Entry 6RAW (electron microscopy, 3.70 A resolution); this record covers chains 3 and 7 of the 13 polymer chains in the assembly.

# Chain 3
Name: DNA replication licensing factor Mcm3
From: Drosophila melanogaster
Notes: EC 3.6.4.12
UniProtKB: Q9XYU1 (MCM3_DROME); residues 1-819 here = UniProt positions 1-819
Sequence (819 residues; row label = number of the first residue in the row):
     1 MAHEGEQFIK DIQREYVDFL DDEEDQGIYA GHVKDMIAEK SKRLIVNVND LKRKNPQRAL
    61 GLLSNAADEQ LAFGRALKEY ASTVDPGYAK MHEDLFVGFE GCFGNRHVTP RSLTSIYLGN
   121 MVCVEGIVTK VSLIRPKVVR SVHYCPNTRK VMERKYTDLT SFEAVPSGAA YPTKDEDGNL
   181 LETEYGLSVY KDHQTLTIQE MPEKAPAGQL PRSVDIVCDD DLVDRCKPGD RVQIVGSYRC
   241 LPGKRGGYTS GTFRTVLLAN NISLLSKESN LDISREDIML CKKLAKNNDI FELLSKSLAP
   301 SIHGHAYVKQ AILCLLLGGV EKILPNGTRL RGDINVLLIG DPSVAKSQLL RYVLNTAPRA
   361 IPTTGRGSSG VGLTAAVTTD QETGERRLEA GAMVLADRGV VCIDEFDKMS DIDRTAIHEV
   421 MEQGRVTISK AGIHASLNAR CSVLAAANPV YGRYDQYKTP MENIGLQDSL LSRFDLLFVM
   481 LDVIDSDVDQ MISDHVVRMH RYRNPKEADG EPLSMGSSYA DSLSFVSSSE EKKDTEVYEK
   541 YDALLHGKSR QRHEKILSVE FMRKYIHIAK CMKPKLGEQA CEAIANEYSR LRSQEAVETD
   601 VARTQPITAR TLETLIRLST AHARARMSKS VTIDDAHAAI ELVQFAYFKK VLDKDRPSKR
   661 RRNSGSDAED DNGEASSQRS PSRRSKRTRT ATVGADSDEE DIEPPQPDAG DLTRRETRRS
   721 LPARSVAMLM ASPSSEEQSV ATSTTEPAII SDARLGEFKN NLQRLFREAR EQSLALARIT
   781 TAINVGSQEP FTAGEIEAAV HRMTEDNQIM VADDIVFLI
Unresolved in the structure: 1-3, 102-103, 167-170, 247-249, 303, 306-307, 339, 344, 501-542, 645-819
Residues lining bound ligands:
  - ADP (adenosine-5'-diphosphate): Glu422, Arg473, Ala609, Arg610
  - ATP (adenosine-5'-triphosphate): Ser301, Ile302, His305, Pro342, Ser343, Ala345, Lys346, Ser347, Gln348, Asp404, Glu405, Ala447, Asn448
UniProt features mapped onto this chain:
  - motif: Ser472 to Asp475 (Arginine finger)
  - binding site (ADP): Gln348, Leu388, Glu389, Ala390, Ala392
  - modified residue: Ser522 (Phosphoserine), Tyr538 (Phosphotyrosine), Ser664 (Phosphoserine), Ser666 (Phosphoserine), Ser680 (Phosphoserine), Ser682 (Phosphoserine), Thr690 (Phosphothreonine), Thr692 (Phosphothreonine), Ser697 (Phosphoserine), Ser735 (Phosphoserine), Ser739 (Phosphoserine)
  - mutagenesis: Lys346 (K346A: Greatly reduces complex helicase activity)
What the authors report for this chain:
  - catalytic residues: Arg473 (citing earlier work)
  - mutagenesis - R473A: abolished catalytic activity

# Chain 7
Name: DNA replication licensing factor Mcm7
From: Drosophila melanogaster
Notes: EC 3.6.4.12
UniProtKB: Q9XYU0 (MCM7_DROME); numbering as in UniProt (aligned over 1-720)
Sequence (720 residues; numbered 1 to 720; the number before each row is that of its first residue):
     1 MARRDYAQDR ESIKTFLSEF CKCDDDGKKE FVYGSQLVKL AHREQVLITI DLDDLAEFNE
    61 SLAEAVVDNC RRYTSIFSDV IAELLPSYKQ QEVHAKDALD VYIEHRLMME SRTRNPMEQR
   121 DERNSFPSEL MKRFEVGFKP LSTEKAHSIR EVKAQHIGKL VTVRGIVTRC TEVKPMMVVA
   181 TYTCDRCGSE TYQPVNSLSF TPVHDCPSDD CRVNKAGGRL YLQTRGSKFV KFQEVKMQEH
   241 SDQVPVGHIP RSMTIMCRGE VTRMAQPGDH IVVSGVFLPL MRTGFAQMIQ GLLSETFLQA
   301 HRIICINKND EISDKDAELT PEELEELAQD DFYERLATSL APEIYGHLDV KKALLLLLVG
   361 GVDKRPDGMK IRGNINICLM GDPGVAKSQL LGYISRLAVR SQYTTGRGSS GVGLTAAVMK
   421 DPLTGEMTLE GGALVLADQG VCCIDEFDKM ADQDRTAIHE VMEQQTISIA KAGIMTTLNA
   481 RVSILAAANP AFGRYNPRRT VEQNIQLPAA LLSRFDLLWL IQDKPDRDND LRLAKHITYV
   541 HSHSKQPPTR VKALDMNLMR RYINLCKRKN PTIPDELTDY IVGAYVELRR EARNQKDMTF
   601 TSARNLLGIL RLSTALARLR LSDSVEKDDV AEALRLLEMS KDSLNQIHEH QKGHVPNTSD
   661 RIFAIVRELA GSGKAVKISD IMDRCTTKGF KPDQVDKCID DYEELNVWQV NMGRTKITFM
Unresolved in the structure: 1-2, 111-123, 647-720
Cystine bridges: Cys187-Cys211
Residues lining bound ligands: ADP (adenosine-5'-diphosphate): Ile344, Asp382, Val385, Ala386, Lys387, Ser388, Gln389, Asp445, Leu533, Ile537
What the authors report for this chain:
  - catalytic residues: Arg514 (citing earlier work)
  - mutagenesis - R514A: unchanged catalytic activity

# How chain 3 and chain 7 interact
Residue-residue contacts (85):
  Arg135(3) - Leu293(7)
  Pro136(3) - Leu293(7)
  Pro136(3) - Ser294(7)  hydrogen bond (backbone-side chain)
  Pro136(3) - Thr296(7)
  Lys137(3) - Ser294(7)
  Val138(3) - Leu292(7)  hydrophobic
  Tyr144(3) - Tyr6(7)
  Tyr144(3) - Arg72(7)
  Val151(3) - Tyr6(7)
  Thr157(3) - Leu292(7)
  Asp158(3) - Gly291(7)
  Tyr171(3) - Met281(7)  hydrophobic
  Glu182(3) - Arg71(7)
  Glu182(3) - Arg72(7)  salt bridge
  Glu184(3) - Asn69(7)
  Glu184(3) - Arg72(7)  salt bridge
  Tyr185(3) - Asn69(7)
  Gly186(3) - Asp68(7)
  Gly186(3) - Asn69(7)
  Gly186(3) - Ile157(7)
  Leu187(3) - Asp68(7)
  Leu187(3) - Asn69(7)
  Ser188(3) - Ile157(7)
  Tyr190(3) - Lys153(7)  hydrogen bond (side chain-backbone)
  Tyr190(3) - Ala154(7)
  Tyr190(3) - Gln155(7)  hydrogen bond (side chain-backbone)
  Tyr190(3) - His156(7)  hydrogen bond (side chain-backbone)
  Tyr190(3) - Ile157(7)  hydrogen bond (side chain-backbone)
  Lys191(3) - Ala154(7)
  Asp192(3) - Lys153(7)
  Asp192(3) - Ala154(7)  hydrogen bond (side chain-backbone)
  His193(3) - Leu293(7)
  Asp220(3) - Ala154(7)
  Asp224(3) - His248(7)  salt bridge
  Lys322(3) - His541(7)
  Ile323(3) - Ser544(7)
  Leu324(3) - Glu343(7)
  Leu324(3) - Ser544(7)
  Pro325(3) - Ser544(7)
  Gly327(3) - Arg396(7)  hydrogen bond (backbone-side chain)
  Thr328(3) - Arg396(7)  hydrogen bond
  Glu382(3) - Met288(7)
  Glu382(3) - Leu293(7)
  Thr383(3) - Leu293(7)
  Leu388(3) - Ile249(7)  hydrophobic
  Val394(3) - His248(7)
  Asp397(3) - Val246(7)
  Arg398(3) - Val246(7)
  Thr415(3) - Arg407(7)
  Thr415(3) - Lys449(7)
  His418(3) - Glu446(7)
  His418(3) - Lys449(7)  hydrogen bond
  Glu419(3) - Thr405(7)  hydrogen bond
  Glu419(3) - Gly408(7)
  Ile428(3) - Gly408(7)
  Ser429(3) - Gly408(7)
  Ala431(3) - Val412(7)  hydrophobic
  Ala431(3) - Ala417(7)
  His434(3) - Thr168(7)
  His434(3) - Arg169(7)
  Ser436(3) - Ser241(7)  hydrogen bond (backbone-side chain)
  Ser436(3) - Pro250(7)
  Gln467(3) - Lys449(7)  hydrogen bond
  Arg473(3) - Glu446(7)  salt bridge
  Leu576(3) - Ser542(7)
  Gly577(3) - Ser542(7)
  Cys581(3) - Thr538(7)
  Ile584(3) - Thr538(7)
  Ala585(3) - Ala534(7)  hydrophobic
  Ala585(3) - Lys535(7)
  Asn586(3) - Leu531(7)
  Ser589(3) - Arg527(7)  hydrogen bond
  Ser589(3) - Asp530(7)  hydrogen bond
  Ser589(3) - Leu531(7)
  Arg590(3) - Arg527(7)
  Arg592(3) - Asp523(7)  salt bridge
  Arg592(3) - Lys524(7)  hydrogen bond (side chain-backbone)
  Arg592(3) - Pro525(7)
  Gln605(3) - Arg494(7)  hydrogen bond
  Ile607(3) - Pro383(7)
  Thr608(3) - Pro383(7)
  Thr608(3) - Gly384(7)
  Leu612(3) - Ile537(7)  hydrophobic
  Glu613(3) - His541(7)  salt bridge
  Ile616(3) - His541(7)
Other interface residues (no listed pair), chain 3 (73 interface residues in all): Arg149, Tyr156, Lys227, Asn326, Leu330, Arg359, Ile412, Gln423, Leu437, Asn438, Asp468, Ser469, Glu578, Tyr588, Ser593
Other interface residues (no listed pair), chain 7 (63 interface residues in all): Gly247, Arg251, Leu278, Pro279, Gln287, Glu295, Tyr403, Ser409, Gly413, Asn489, Phe492, Tyr539, Val540, His543

# Overview
The interface between chain 3 and chain 7 involves 73 residues on one side and 63 on the other, with 16
hydrogen bonds and 6 salt bridges. Among the polar pairs are Glu182(3)-Arg72(7), Glu184(3)-Arg72(7) and
Asp224(3)-His248(7). The paper reports catalytic residues Arg473(3) and Arg514(7); R473A of chain 3 abolishes
catalytic activity.
Chain 3 is DNA replication licensing factor Mcm3 and chain 7 is DNA replication licensing factor Mcm7, both
from Drosophila melanogaster; the structure, D. melanogaster CMG-DNA, State 1A, was determined by electron
microscopy, deposited together with 6RAZ, 6RAX and 6RAY.
